5QZL - chains A and B; structure by X-ray diffraction, 1.54 A resolution.

Chain A:
Name: Pre-mRNA-splicing factor 8
Source organism: Saccharomyces cerevisiae (strain ATCC 204508 / S288c)
Notes: fragment: yPrp8 RNaseH
UniProtKB: P33334 (PRP8_YEAST); residues 1836-2090 here = UniProt positions 1836-2090
Sequence (258 residues; numbered 1833 to 2090; the number before each row is that of its first residue):
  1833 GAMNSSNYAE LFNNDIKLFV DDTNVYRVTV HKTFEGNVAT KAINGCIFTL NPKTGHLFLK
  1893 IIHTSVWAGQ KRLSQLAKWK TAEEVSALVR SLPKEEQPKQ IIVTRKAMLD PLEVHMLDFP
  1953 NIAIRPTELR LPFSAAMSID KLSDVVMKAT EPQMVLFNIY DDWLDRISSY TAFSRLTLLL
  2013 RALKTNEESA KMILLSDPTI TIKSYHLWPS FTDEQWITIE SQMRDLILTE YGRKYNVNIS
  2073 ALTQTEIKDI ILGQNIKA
Not modelled in the structure: 2070-2090
Differences from the reference sequence: expression tag (1833-1835)
UniProt features mapped onto this chain:
  - mutagenesis: Asp1853 (D1853A: Alters protein folding. Severely impaired growth. Strongly reduced growth at 35 degrees Celsius; when associated with A-1854; D1853N: Reduced growth at 30 degrees Celsius ...), Asp1854 (D1854A: Reduced growth at 30 degrees Celsius. Strongly reduced growth at 16 degrees Celsius. Strongly reduced growth at 35 degrees Celsius; when associated with A-1853 ...), Thr1855 (T1855A: Reduced growth at 30 degrees Celsius. Strongly reduced growth at 16 degrees Celsius), Thr1936 (T1936A: Reduced growth at 30 degrees Celsius. Strongly reduced growth at 16 degrees Celsius), Arg1937 (R1937K: Severely impaired growth. Reduced growth at 30 degrees Celsius. Strongly reduced growth at 16 degrees Celsius)

Chain B:
Name: A1 cistron-splicing factor AAR2
Source organism: Saccharomyces cerevisiae (strain ATCC 204508 / S288c)
Notes: fragment: GAMA - Aar2(1-152) - SSSSS - Aar2(171-317); engineered mutation(s): L153_D170delinsSSSSS
UniProtKB: P32357 (AAR2_YEAST); residue numbers follow UniProt; this construct covers 1-152, 171-317
Sequence (308 residues; each row starts with the number of its first residue; note: 13 numbers in that range are skipped by the numbering (no residue carries them; nothing is unmodelled there); numbers below 1 keep their minus sign (Gly-3 is residue -3)):
    -3 GAMAMNTVPF TSAPIEVTIG IDQYSFNVKE NQPFHGIKDI PIGHVHVIHF QHADNSSMRY
    57 GYWFDCRMGN FYIQYDPKDG LYKMMEERDG AKFENIVHNF KERQMMVSYP KIDEDDTWYN
   117 LTEFVQMDKI RKIVRKDENQ FSYVDSSMTT VQENEL
   166 SSSSSDPAHS LNYTVINFKS REAIRPGHEM EDFLDKSYYL NTVMLQGIFK NSSNYFGELQ
   226 FAFLNAMFFG NYGSSLQWHA MIELICSSAT VPKHMLDKLD EILYYQIKTL PEQYSDILLN
   286 ERVWNICLYS SFQKNSLHNT EKIMENKYPE LL
Not modelled in the structure: -3 to 0, 166-169
Differences from the reference sequence: expression tag (-3 to 0); linker (166-170)
UniProt features mapped onto this chain:
  - region: Leu261 to Ile282 (Leucine-zipper)
  - modified residue: Ser253 (Phosphoserine), Thr274 (Phosphothreonine)
  - mutagenesis: Ser253 (S253A: No effect on interaction with PRP8; S253D/E: Disrupts interaction with PRP8)

Chain A / chain B interface:
Contacting residue pairs (16; chain A residue first):
  Gln1907(A) - Met195(B)
  Gln1907(A) - Leu199(B)
  Leu1908(A) - Met195(B)  hydrophobic
  Trp1911(A) - Glu194(B)
  Trp1911(A) - Met195(B)  hydrophobic
  Trp1911(A) - Phe198(B)  hydrophobic
  Asp1942(A) - Lys184(B)  salt bridge
  Asp1942(A) - Phe198(B)
  Glu1945(A) - Lys184(B)  salt bridge
  Val1946(A) - Ile189(B)  hydrophobic
  Val1946(A) - Glu194(B)
  Val1946(A) - Phe198(B)  hydrophobic
  His1947(A) - Glu194(B)  salt bridge
  Leu1949(A) - Lys184(B)
  Leu1949(A) - Ser185(B)
  Asp1950(A) - Arg186(B)  salt bridge

In short:
9 residues of chain A and 8 residues of chain B are in contact; the contacts include 4 salt bridges. Among the
polar pairs are Asp1942(A)-Lys184(B), Glu1945(A)-Lys184(B) and His1947(A)-Glu194(B). From UniProt: 5
mutagenesis sites on chain A; one mutagenesis site on chain B.
Here chain A is Pre-mRNA-splicing factor 8 and chain B is A1 cistron-splicing factor AAR2, both from
Saccharomyces cerevisiae (strain ATCC 204508 / S288c). Entry 5QZL (PanDDA analysis group deposition --
Auto-refined data of Aar2/RNaseH for ground state model 36) was determined by X-ray diffraction (same
publication as 5QY1, 5QY2, 5QY3, 5QY4, 5QY5, 5QY6 and 128 further entries).
